Entry 1QJ0 (X-ray diffraction, 2.40 A resolution); this record covers chains B and D of the 4 polymer chains in the assembly.

Chain B (and D):
Molecule: Insulin B chain
Source organism: Homo sapiens
Notes: chain D of this document is another copy of the same molecule, construct and numbering; everything in this record applies to it too
Reference sequence: P01308 (INS_HUMAN); residues 1-30 here correspond to UniProt positions 25-54 (UniProt number = residue number + 24)
Chain sequence (30 residues; row label = number of the first residue in the row):
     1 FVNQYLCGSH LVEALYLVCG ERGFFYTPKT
Unresolved in the structure: 1, 30 (chain D: fully traced)
Differences from the reference sequence: engineered mutation Tyr5 (His29 in P01308)
Metal / ion sites: Zn2+: His10 (together with chloride ion)

Chain B / chain D interface:
Residue-residue contacts (26):
  Gln4(B) with Tyr16(D)
  Tyr5(B) with Tyr16(D), hydrogen bond (backbone-side chain)
  Gly8(B) with Tyr16(D)
  Ser9(B) with Glu13(D), hydrogen bond; Tyr16(D)
  Val12(B) with Val12(D), hydrophobic; Phe24(D), hydrophobic
  Glu13(B) with Glu13(D)
  Tyr16(B) with Gly8(D); Ser9(D); Val12(D), hydrophobic
  Gly20(B) with Pro28(D)
  Glu21(B) with Pro28(D); Lys29(D)
  Gly23(B) with Tyr26(D); Pro28(D)
  Phe24(B) with Phe24(D), hydrophobic; Phe25(D); Tyr26(D), hydrogen bond (backbone-backbone)
  Phe25(B) with Phe24(D); Phe25(D), hydrophobic
  Tyr26(B) with Tyr16(D), hydrophobic; Gly23(D); Phe24(D), hydrogen bond (backbone-backbone)
  Pro28(B) with Glu21(D); Gly23(D)
Also at the interface, not in a pair above, chain D (13 interface residues in all): Arg22

Overview:
The interface between chain B and chain D involves 14 residues on one side and 13 on the other, with 4
hydrogen bonds. Among the polar pairs are Tyr5(B)-Tyr16(D), Ser9(B)-Glu13(D) and Phe24(B)-Tyr26(D).
Chain B and chain D are both Insulin B chain (Homo sapiens); the structure, Human insulin hexamers with chain
B his mutated to tyr, was determined by X-ray diffraction (same publication as 1QIY and 1QIZ).
